3HE3 - chains E and G; structure by X-ray diffraction, 2.40 A resolution.

# Chain E (and G)
Name: UDP-galactopyranose mutase
Source organism: Deinococcus radiodurans
Notes: EC 5.4.99.9; chain G of this document is another copy of the same molecule, construct and numbering; everything in this record applies to it too
Reference sequence: Q9RYF1 (Q9RYF1_DEIRA); residues 1-397 here = UniProt positions 1-397
Amino-acid sequence (397 residues; numbered 1 to 397; the number before each row is that of its first residue):
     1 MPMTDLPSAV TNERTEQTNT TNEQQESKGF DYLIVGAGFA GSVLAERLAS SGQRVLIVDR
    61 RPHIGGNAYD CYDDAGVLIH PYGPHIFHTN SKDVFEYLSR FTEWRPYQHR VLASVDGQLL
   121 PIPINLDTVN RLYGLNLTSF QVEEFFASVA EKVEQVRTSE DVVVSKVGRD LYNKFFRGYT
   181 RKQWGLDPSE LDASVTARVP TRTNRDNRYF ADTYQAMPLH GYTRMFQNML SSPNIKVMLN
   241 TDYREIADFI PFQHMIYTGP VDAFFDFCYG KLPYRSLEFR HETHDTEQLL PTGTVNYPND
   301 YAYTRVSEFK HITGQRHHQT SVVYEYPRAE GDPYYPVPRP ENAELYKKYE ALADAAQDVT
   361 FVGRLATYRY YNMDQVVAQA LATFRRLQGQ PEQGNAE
Unresolved in the structure: 1-25, 390-397 (chain G: 1-27, 391-397)
Ligand contacts:
  - FAD (flavin-adenine dinucleotide): Val35, Gly36, Ala37, Gly38, Phe39, Ala40, Gly41, Val58, Asp59, Arg60, Arg61, Gly66, Asn67, Tyr82, Pro84, His85, Ile86, His88, Thr241, Asp242, Tyr243, Arg244, Tyr257, Thr258, Gly259, Pro260, Leu277, Phe279, Arg305, Glu325, Tyr334, Tyr335, Gly363, Arg364, Leu365, Tyr371, Asn372, Met373, Asp374, Val376
  - UDP (uridine-5'-diphosphate): Ile122, Phe175, Phe176, Tyr179, Thr180, Gln183, Trp184, Val195, Thr196, Arg198, Val199, Tyr209, Asn296, Arg305, Tyr335, Arg364, Tyr370

# Interface between chain E and chain G
Contacting residue pairs (39):
  Lys28(E) - Asp248(G)
  Phe30(E) - Phe249(G)  hydrophobic
  Leu56(E) - Met238(G)  hydrophobic
  Tyr72(E) - Tyr72(G)  hydrophobic
  Tyr72(E) - Gly76(G)
  Asp74(E) - His220(G)  salt bridge
  Asp74(E) - Arg224(G)  salt bridge
  Gly76(E) - Tyr72(G)
  His220(E) - Asp74(G)  salt bridge
  Arg224(E) - Asp74(G)  salt bridge
  Leu230(E) - Asn240(G)
  Ser232(E) - Asn240(G)  hydrogen bond (backbone-side chain)
  Ile235(E) - Asn240(G)  hydrogen bond (backbone-side chain)
  Lys236(E) - Met238(G)
  Lys236(E) - Asn240(G)  hydrogen bond (side chain-backbone)
  Lys236(E) - Thr241(G)
  Lys236(E) - Glu245(G)  salt bridge
  Val237(E) - Val237(G)
  Val237(E) - Met238(G)
  Val237(E) - Leu239(G)  hydrogen bond (backbone-backbone)
  Met238(E) - Leu56(G)  hydrophobic
  Met238(E) - Lys236(G)
  Met238(E) - Val237(G)
  Leu239(E) - Lys236(G)
  Leu239(E) - Val237(G)  hydrogen bond (backbone-backbone)
  Asn240(E) - Ser231(G)
  Asn240(E) - Ser232(G)  hydrogen bond (side chain-backbone)
  Asn240(E) - Pro233(G)
  Asn240(E) - Ile235(G)  hydrogen bond (side chain-backbone)
  Asn240(E) - Lys236(G)  hydrogen bond (backbone-side chain)
  Thr241(E) - Lys236(G)
  Glu245(E) - Lys236(G)  salt bridge
  Phe249(E) - Lys28(G)
  Phe249(E) - Phe30(G)  hydrophobic
  Phe249(E) - Phe249(G)
  Phe249(E) - Pro251(G)
  Pro251(E) - Phe249(G)
  Arg316(E) - His318(G)
  His318(E) - Arg316(G)
Also at the interface, not in a pair above, chain E (27 interface residues in all): Gly29, Asp73, Ser231, Ile246, Ile250
Also at the interface, not in a pair above, chain G (27 interface residues in all): Gly29, Asp73, Ile250

# Summary
Chain E and chain G each contribute 27 residues to their interface; the contacts include 8 hydrogen bonds and
6 salt bridges. Polar contacts include Asp74(E)-His220(G), Asp74(E)-Arg224(G) and Lys236(E)-Glu245(G). Ligands
of chain E: UDP and flavin-adenine dinucleotide.
Both chains are UDP-galactopyranose mutase (Deinococcus radiodurans). Entry 3HE3 (Crystal Structure of
UDP-galactopyranose mutase in complex with UDP) was determined by X-ray diffraction, deposited together with
3HDQ and 3HDY.
